PDB entry 8G5K | electron microscopy, 2.90 A resolution | chains A and P of the 5 polymer chains in the assembly

# Chain A
Name: DNA polymerase subunit gamma-1
Source organism: Homo sapiens
Notes: EC 2.7.7.7
Reference sequence: P54098 (DPOG1_HUMAN); residue numbers follow UniProt; this construct covers 1-1239
Sequence (1239 residues; numbered 1 to 1239; the number before each row is that of its first residue):
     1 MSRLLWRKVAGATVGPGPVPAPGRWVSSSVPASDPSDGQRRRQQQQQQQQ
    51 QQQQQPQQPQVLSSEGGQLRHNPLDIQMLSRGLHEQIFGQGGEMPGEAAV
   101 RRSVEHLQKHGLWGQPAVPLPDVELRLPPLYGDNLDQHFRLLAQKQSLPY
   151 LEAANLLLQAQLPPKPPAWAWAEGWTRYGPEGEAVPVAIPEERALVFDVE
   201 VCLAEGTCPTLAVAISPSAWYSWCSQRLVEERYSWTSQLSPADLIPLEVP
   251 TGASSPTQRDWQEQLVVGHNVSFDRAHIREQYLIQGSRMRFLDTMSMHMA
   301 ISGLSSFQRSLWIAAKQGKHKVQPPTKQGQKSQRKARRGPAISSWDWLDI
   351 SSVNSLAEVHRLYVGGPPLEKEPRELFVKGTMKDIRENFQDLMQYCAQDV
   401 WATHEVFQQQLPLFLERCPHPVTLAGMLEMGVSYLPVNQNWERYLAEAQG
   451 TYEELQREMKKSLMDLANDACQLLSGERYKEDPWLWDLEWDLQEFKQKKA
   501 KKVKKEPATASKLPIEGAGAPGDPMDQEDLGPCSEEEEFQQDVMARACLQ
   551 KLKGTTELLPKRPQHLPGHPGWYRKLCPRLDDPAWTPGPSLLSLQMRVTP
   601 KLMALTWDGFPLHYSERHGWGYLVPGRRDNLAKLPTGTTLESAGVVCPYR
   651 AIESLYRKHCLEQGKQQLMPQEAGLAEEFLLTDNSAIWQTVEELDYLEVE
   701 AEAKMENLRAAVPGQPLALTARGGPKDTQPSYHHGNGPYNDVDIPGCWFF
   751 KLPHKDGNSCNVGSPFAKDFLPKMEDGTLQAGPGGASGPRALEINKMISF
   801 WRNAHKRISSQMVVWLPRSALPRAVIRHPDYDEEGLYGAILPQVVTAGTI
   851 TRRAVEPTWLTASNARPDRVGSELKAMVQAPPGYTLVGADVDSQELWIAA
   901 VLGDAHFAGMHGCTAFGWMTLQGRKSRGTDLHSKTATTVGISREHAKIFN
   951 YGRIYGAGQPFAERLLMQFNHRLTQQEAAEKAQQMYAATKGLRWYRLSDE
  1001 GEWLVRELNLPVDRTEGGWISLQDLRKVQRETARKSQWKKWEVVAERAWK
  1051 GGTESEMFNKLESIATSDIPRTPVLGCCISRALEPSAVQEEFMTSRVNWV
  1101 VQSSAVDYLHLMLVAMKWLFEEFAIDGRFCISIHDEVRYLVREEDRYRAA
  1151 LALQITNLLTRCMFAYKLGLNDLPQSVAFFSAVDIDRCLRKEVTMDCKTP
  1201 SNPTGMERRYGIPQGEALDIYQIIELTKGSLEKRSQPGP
Unresolved in the structure: 1-77, 250-261, 317-339, 496-533, 627-738, 994-1053, 1228-1239
Reported in the primary citation:
  - catalytic residues: Asp198, Glu200
  - binding site for Mismatched Primer DNA (chain P): Arg309, Asn803, Arg807
  - mutagenesis - R309A: decreased catalytic activity (exonuclease activity)
  - disease-associated variants - R807P: decreased catalytic activity (proofreading activity)

# Chain P
Molecule: Mismatched Primer DNA
Sequence (20 nucleotides; each row starts with the number of its first residue):
     8 GAAGACAGTCTGCGGCGCGA
Unresolved in the structure: 8-9

# Interface between chain A and chain P
Contacting residue pairs - 12 pairs, chain A then chain P:
  Met295(A) with DA27(P), base contact
  Arg309(A) with DA27(P), hydrogen bond to the base
  Val353(A) with DA27(P), base contact
  Gln493(A) with DA14(P), phosphate contact
  Phe766(A) with DC23(P), phosphate contact; DG24(P), phosphate contact
  Ala767(A) with DG24(P), phosphate contact
  Lys768(A) with DG24(P), hydrogen bond to the phosphate; DC25(P), salt bridge to the phosphate
  Asn803(A) with DC25(P), phosphate contact
  Arg807(A) with DG26(P), salt bridge to the phosphate
  Pro857(A) with DA27(P), phosphate contact
Other interface residues (no listed pair), chain A (15 interface residues in all): Met299, Asn354, Pro563, His618, Arg802
Other interface residues (no listed pair), chain P (7 interface residues in all): DG22

# In short
15 residues of chain A face 7 of chain P across their interface, with 2 hydrogen bonds and 2 salt bridges.
Polar contacts include Arg309(A)-DA27(P), Lys768(A)-DG24(P) and Lys768(A)-DC25(P). The paper reports catalytic
residues Asp198(A) and Glu200(A); R309A of chain A reduces catalytic activity (exonuclease activity).
Chain A is DNA polymerase subunit gamma-1 (Homo sapiens) and chain P is Mismatched Primer DNA; the structure,
Cryo-EM structure of the Wedge Alignment Complex (VIII) of Human Mitochondrial DNA Polymerase Gamma, was
determined by electron microscopy together with 8G5I, 8G5J, 8G5L, 8G5N, 8G5O, 8G5P and 8T7E from the same
study.
